PDB entry 5QZO | X-ray diffraction, 1.39 A resolution | chains A and B

Chain A:
Molecule: Pre-mRNA-splicing factor 8
Source organism: Saccharomyces cerevisiae (strain ATCC 204508 / S288c)
Notes: fragment: yPrp8 RNaseH
Reference sequence: P33334 (PRP8_YEAST); residues 1836-2090 here = UniProt positions 1836-2090
Amino-acid sequence (258 residues; each row starts with the number of its first residue):
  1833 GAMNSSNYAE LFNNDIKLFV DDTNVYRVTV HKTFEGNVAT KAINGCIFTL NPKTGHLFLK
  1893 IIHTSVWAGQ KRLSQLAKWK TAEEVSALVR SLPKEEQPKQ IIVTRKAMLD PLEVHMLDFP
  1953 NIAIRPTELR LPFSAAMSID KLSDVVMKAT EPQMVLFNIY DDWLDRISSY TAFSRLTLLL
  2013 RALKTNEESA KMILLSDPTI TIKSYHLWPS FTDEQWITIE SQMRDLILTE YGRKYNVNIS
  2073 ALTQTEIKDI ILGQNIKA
Not modelled in the structure: 2070-2090
Differences from the reference sequence: expression tag (1833-1835)
Curated features (UniProtKB/Swiss-Prot):
  - mutagenesis: Asp1853 (D1853A: Alters protein folding. Severely impaired growth. Strongly reduced growth at 35 degrees Celsius; when associated with A-1854; D1853N: Reduced growth at 30 degrees Celsius ...), Asp1854 (D1854A: Reduced growth at 30 degrees Celsius. Strongly reduced growth at 16 degrees Celsius. Strongly reduced growth at 35 degrees Celsius; when associated with A-1853 ...), Thr1855 (T1855A: Reduced growth at 30 degrees Celsius. Strongly reduced growth at 16 degrees Celsius), Thr1936 (T1936A: Reduced growth at 30 degrees Celsius. Strongly reduced growth at 16 degrees Celsius), Arg1937 (R1937K: Severely impaired growth. Reduced growth at 30 degrees Celsius. Strongly reduced growth at 16 degrees Celsius)

Chain B:
Molecule: A1 cistron-splicing factor AAR2
Source organism: Saccharomyces cerevisiae (strain ATCC 204508 / S288c)
Notes: fragment: GAMA - Aar2(1-152) - SSSSS - Aar2(171-317); engineered mutation(s): L153_D170delinsSSSSS
Reference sequence: P32357 (AAR2_YEAST); numbering as in UniProt; present here: 1-152, 171-317
Amino-acid sequence (308 residues; each row starts with the number of its first residue; note: 13 numbers in that range are skipped by the numbering (no residue carries them; nothing is unmodelled there); numbers below 1 keep their minus sign (Gly-3 is residue -3)):
    -3 GAMAMNTVPF TSAPIEVTIG IDQYSFNVKE NQPFHGIKDI PIGHVHVIHF QHADNSSMRY
    57 GYWFDCRMGN FYIQYDPKDG LYKMMEERDG AKFENIVHNF KERQMMVSYP KIDEDDTWYN
   117 LTEFVQMDKI RKIVRKDENQ FSYVDSSMTT VQENEL
   166 SSSSSDPAHS LNYTVINFKS REAIRPGHEM EDFLDKSYYL NTVMLQGIFK NSSNYFGELQ
   226 FAFLNAMFFG NYGSSLQWHA MIELICSSAT VPKHMLDKLD EILYYQIKTL PEQYSDILLN
   286 ERVWNICLYS SFQKNSLHNT EKIMENKYPE LL
Not modelled in the structure: -3 to 0, 166-169
Differences from the reference sequence: expression tag (-3 to 0); linker (166-170)
Curated features (UniProtKB/Swiss-Prot):
  - region: Leu261 to Ile282 (Leucine-zipper)
  - modified residue: Ser253 (Phosphoserine), Thr274 (Phosphothreonine)
  - mutagenesis: Ser253 (S253A: No effect on interaction with PRP8; S253D/E: Disrupts interaction with PRP8)

Chain A / chain B interface:
Residue-residue contacts - 17 pairs, chain A then chain B:
  Gln1907(A) with Met195(B); Leu199(B)
  Leu1908(A) with Met195(B), hydrophobic
  Trp1911(A) with Glu194(B); Met195(B); Phe198(B), hydrophobic
  Asp1942(A) with Lys184(B), salt bridge; Phe198(B)
  Glu1945(A) with Lys184(B), salt bridge
  Val1946(A) with Ile189(B), hydrophobic; Glu194(B); Phe198(B), hydrophobic
  His1947(A) with Glu194(B), salt bridge
  Leu1949(A) with Lys184(B); Ser185(B); Arg186(B)
  Asp1950(A) with Arg186(B), salt bridge

In short:
9 residues of chain A and 8 residues of chain B are in contact; the contacts include 4 salt bridges. Among the
polar pairs are Asp1942(A)-Lys184(B), Glu1945(A)-Lys184(B) and His1947(A)-Glu194(B). From UniProt: 5
mutagenesis sites on chain A; one mutagenesis site on chain B.
Here chain A is Pre-mRNA-splicing factor 8 and chain B is A1 cistron-splicing factor AAR2, both from
Saccharomyces cerevisiae (strain ATCC 204508 / S288c). Entry 5QZO (PanDDA analysis group deposition --
Auto-refined data of Aar2/RNaseH for ground state model 39) was determined by X-ray diffraction, deposited
together with 5QY1, 5QY2, 5QY3, 5QY4, 5QY5, 5QY6 and 128 further entries.
